4DFJ - chains A and B of the 3 polymer chains in the assembly; structure by X-ray diffraction, 1.90 A resolution.

# Chain A
Protein: DNA polymerase I, thermostable
Source organism: Thermus aquaticus
Notes: EC 2.7.7.7; fragment: Klenow Fragment
UniProtKB: P19821 (DPO1_THEAQ); numbering as in UniProt (aligned over 293-832)
Amino-acid sequence (540 residues; each row starts with the number of its first residue):
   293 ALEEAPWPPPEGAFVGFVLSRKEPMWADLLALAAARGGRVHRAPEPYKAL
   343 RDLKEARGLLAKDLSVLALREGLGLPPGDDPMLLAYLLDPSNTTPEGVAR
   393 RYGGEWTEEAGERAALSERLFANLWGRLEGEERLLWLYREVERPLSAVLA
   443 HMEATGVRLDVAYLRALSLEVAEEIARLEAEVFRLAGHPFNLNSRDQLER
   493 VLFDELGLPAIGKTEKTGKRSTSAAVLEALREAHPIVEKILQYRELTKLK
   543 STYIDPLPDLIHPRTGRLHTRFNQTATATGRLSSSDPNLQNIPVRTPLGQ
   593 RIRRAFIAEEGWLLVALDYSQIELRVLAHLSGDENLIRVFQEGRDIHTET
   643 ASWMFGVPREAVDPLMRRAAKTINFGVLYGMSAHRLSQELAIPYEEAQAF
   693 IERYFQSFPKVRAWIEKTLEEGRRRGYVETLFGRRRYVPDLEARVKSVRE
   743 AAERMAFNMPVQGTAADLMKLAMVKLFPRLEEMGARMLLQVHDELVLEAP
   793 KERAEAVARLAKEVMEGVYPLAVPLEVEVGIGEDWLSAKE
Unresolved in the structure: 293
Bound ions: Mg2+ site 1: Asp-610, Asp-785 (together with 0KL); Mg2+ site 2: Asp-610, Tyr-611, Asp-785 (together with 0KL)
Small-molecule neighbours: 0KL (5-(5-aminopent-1-yn-1-yl)-2'-deoxyuridine 5'-(tetrahydrogen triphosphate)): Arg-573, Asp-610, Tyr-611, Ser-612, Gln-613, Ile-614, Glu-615, His-639, Arg-659, Arg-660, Lys-663, Thr-664, Phe-667, Tyr-671, Asp-785
From the paper describing this entry:
  - conformationally variable residues (side-chain flip): Arg-660

# Chain B
Molecule: 12-nt DNA strand
Notes: fragment: DNA Primer
Sequence (12 nucleotides; numbered 101 to 112; the number before each row is that of its first residue):
   101 GACCACGGCGCC
Modified positions: DOC (2',3'-dideoxycytidine-5'-monophosphate) at position 112

# How chain A and chain B interact
Contacting residue pairs (37):
  Arg-487(A) / DG107(B)  hydrogen bond to the phosphate
  Arg-487(A) / DG108(B)  salt bridge to the phosphate
  Thr-506(A) / DG107(B)  hydrogen bond to the phosphate
  Thr-506(A) / DG108(B)  phosphate contact
  Glu-507(A) / DG107(B)  phosphate contact
  Lys-508(A) / DC106(B)  phosphate contact
  Lys-508(A) / DG107(B)  hydrogen bond to the phosphate
  Thr-509(A) / DC106(B)  phosphate contact
  Thr-509(A) / DG107(B)  hydrogen bond to the phosphate
  Ser-513(A) / DG108(B)  hydrogen bond to the phosphate
  Thr-514(A) / DG108(B)  hydrogen bond to the phosphate
  Ser-515(A) / DG108(B)  phosphate contact
  Ser-515(A) / DC109(B)  phosphate contact
  Ala-516(A) / DC109(B)  hydrogen bond to the phosphate
  Arg-536(A) / DG108(B)  hydrogen bond to the phosphate
  Arg-536(A) / DC109(B)  salt bridge to the phosphate
  Lys-540(A) / DG108(B)  base contact
  Lys-540(A) / DC109(B)  hydrogen bond to the base
  Lys-540(A) / DG110(B)  sugar contact
  Tyr-545(A) / DG110(B)  sugar contact
  Arg-573(A) / DOC_112(B)  hydrogen bond to the base
  Asn-580(A) / DG110(B)  base contact
  Gln-582(A) / DC111(B)  sugar contact
  Asn-583(A) / DG110(B)  hydrogen bond to the base
  Asn-583(A) / DC111(B)  sugar contact
  Ile-584(A) / DC111(B)  sugar contact
  Pro-585(A) / DG110(B)  phosphate contact
  Pro-585(A) / DC111(B)  phosphate contact
  Val-586(A) / DC111(B)  hydrogen bond to the phosphate
  Val-586(A) / DOC_112(B)  phosphate contact
  Arg-587(A) / DG110(B)  salt bridge to the phosphate
  Arg-587(A) / DC111(B)  salt bridge to the phosphate
  Arg-595(A) / DC111(B)  phosphate contact
  Arg-660(A) / DC111(B)  salt bridge to the phosphate
  Arg-660(A) / DOC_112(B)  salt bridge to the phosphate
  Val-783(A) / DOC_112(B)  sugar contact
  His-784(A) / DOC_112(B)  sugar contact
Interface residues without a listed pair, chain A (28 interface residues in all): Gly-510, Glu-537, Leu-541, Asp-785

# Summary
28 residues of chain A and 7 residues of chain B are in contact, with 12 hydrogen bonds and 6 salt bridges.
Polar contacts include Lys-540(A)/DC109(B), Arg-573(A)/DOC_112(B) and Asn-583(A)/DG110(B). Chain A binds
compound 0KL. Asp-610(A) and Asp-785(A) coordinate Mg2+ site 1. From the paper: conformational variability at
Arg-660(A).
Chain A is DNA polymerase I, thermostable (Thermus aquaticus) and chain B is a 12-nt DNA strand; the
structure, Crystal structure of the large fragment of DNA Polymerase I from Thermus aquaticus in a closed ...,
was determined by X-ray diffraction (same publication as 4DF4, 4DF8, 4DFK, 4DFM and 4DFP).
